PDB entry 7MCA | electron microscopy, 3.60 A resolution | chains B and H of the 9 polymer chains in the assembly

[Chain B]
Molecule: Origin recognition complex subunit 2
Source organism: Saccharomyces cerevisiae
Reference sequence: P32833 (ORC2_YEAST); residues 1-620 here = UniProt positions 1-620
Sequence (620 residues; numbered 1 to 620; the number before each row is that of its first residue):
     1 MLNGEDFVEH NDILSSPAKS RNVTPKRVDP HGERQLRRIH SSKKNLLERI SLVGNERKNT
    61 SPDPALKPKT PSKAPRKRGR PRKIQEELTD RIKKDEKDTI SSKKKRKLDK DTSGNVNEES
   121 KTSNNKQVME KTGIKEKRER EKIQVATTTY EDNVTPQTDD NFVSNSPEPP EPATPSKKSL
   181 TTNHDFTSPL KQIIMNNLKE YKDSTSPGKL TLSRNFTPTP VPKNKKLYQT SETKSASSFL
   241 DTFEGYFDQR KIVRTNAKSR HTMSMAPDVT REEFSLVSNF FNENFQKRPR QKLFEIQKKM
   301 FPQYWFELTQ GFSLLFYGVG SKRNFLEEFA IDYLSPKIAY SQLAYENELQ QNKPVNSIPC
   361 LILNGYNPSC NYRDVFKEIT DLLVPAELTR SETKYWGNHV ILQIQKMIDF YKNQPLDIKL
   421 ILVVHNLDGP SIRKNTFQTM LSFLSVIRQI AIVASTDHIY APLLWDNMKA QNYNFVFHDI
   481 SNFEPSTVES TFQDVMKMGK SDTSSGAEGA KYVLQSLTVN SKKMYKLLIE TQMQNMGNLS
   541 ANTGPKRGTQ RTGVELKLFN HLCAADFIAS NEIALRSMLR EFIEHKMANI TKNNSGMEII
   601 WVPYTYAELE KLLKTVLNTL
Unresolved in the structure: 1-232, 344-355, 498-620
UniProt features mapped onto this chain:
  - modified residue: Thr60 (Phosphothreonine), Thr187 (Phosphothreonine), Ser188 (Phosphoserine)

[Chain H]
Molecule: 85-nt DNA strand
Sequence (85 nucleotides; row label = number of the first residue in the row):
     1 TTATTTAAGT ATTGTTTGTG CACTTGCCTG CAGGCCTTTT GAAAAGCAAG CATAAAAGAT
    61 CTAAACATAA AATCTGTAAA ATAAC
Unresolved in the structure: 1-31, 82-85

[Chain B / chain H interface]
Residue-residue contacts (9; chain B residue first):
  Lys251(B) - DA45(H)  salt bridge to the phosphate
  Arg373(B) - DA65(H)  sugar contact
  Arg373(B) - DC66(H)  salt bridge to the phosphate
  Arg390(B) - DT68(H)  salt bridge to the phosphate
  Lys394(B) - DA67(H)  phosphate contact
  Trp396(B) - DC66(H)  base contact
  Trp396(B) - DA67(H)  hydrogen bond to the phosphate
  His399(B) - DC66(H)  hydrogen bond to the phosphate
  His399(B) - DA67(H)  salt bridge to the phosphate
Other interface residues (no listed pair), chain B (10 interface residues in all): Thr393, Tyr395, Gly397, Asn398

[Overview]
10 residues of chain B and 5 residues of chain H are in contact; the contacts include 2 hydrogen bonds and 4
salt bridges. Polar pairs include Trp396(B)-DA67(H), His399(B)-DC66(H) and Lys251(B)-DA45(H).
Chain B is Origin recognition complex subunit 2 (Saccharomyces cerevisiae) and chain H is an 85-nt DNA strand;
the structure, Structure of the S. cerevisiae origin recognition complex bound to the replication initiator
Cdc6 and the ..., was determined by electron microscopy.
